PDB entry 8S9U | electron microscopy, 2.77 A resolution | chains D and G of the 7 polymer chains in the assembly

== Chain D ==
Name: Cas7-2x
Organism: Synechocystis sp. PCC 6803
Reference sequence: Q6ZED3 (Q6ZED3_SYNY3); residues 1-522 here = UniProt positions 1-522
Amino-acid sequence (522 residues; row label = number of the first residue in the row):
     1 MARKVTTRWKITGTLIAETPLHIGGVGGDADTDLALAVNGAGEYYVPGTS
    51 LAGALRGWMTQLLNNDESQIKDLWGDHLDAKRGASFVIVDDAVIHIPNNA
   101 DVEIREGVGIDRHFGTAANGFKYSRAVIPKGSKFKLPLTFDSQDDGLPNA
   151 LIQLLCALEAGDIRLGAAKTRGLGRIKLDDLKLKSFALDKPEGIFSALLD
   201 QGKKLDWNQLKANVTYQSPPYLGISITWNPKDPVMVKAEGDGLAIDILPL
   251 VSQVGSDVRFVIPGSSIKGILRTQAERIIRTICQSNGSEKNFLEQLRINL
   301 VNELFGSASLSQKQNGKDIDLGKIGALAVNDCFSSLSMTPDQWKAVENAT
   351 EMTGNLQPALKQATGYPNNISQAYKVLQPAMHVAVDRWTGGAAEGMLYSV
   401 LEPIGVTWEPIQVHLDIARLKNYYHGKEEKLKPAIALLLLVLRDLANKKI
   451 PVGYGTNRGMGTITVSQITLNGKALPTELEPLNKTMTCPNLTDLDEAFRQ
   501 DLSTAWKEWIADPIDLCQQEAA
Disordered / not traced: 1, 520-522
What the authors report for this chain:
  - mutagenesis - D29A/D31A/D33A, D241A/D246A: abolished catalytic activity

== Chain G ==
Molecule: Target RNA
Sequence (60 nucleotides; numbered 1 to 60; the number before each row is that of its first residue):
     1 CAUGACGGAUCGCGGGAGUUAUUGACGACCCCGAUUGGUUCUACUACAAA
    51 CGUGAUACUA
Disordered / not traced: 1-19, 53-60

== Chain D / chain G interface ==
Contacting residue pairs (43; chain D residue first):
  Asp33(D) - G38(G)  base contact
  Leu34(D) - G38(G)  base contact
  His77(D) - A46(G)  base contact
  His77(D) - C47(G)  sugar contact
  Leu78(D) - A46(G)  sugar contact
  Leu78(D) - C47(G)  sugar contact
  Glu106(D) - G37(G)  base contact
  Ala117(D) - U36(G)  base contact
  Ala118(D) - U36(G)  hydrogen bond to the sugar
  Asn119(D) - U36(G)  sugar contact
  Gly120(D) - U36(G)  hydrogen bond to the sugar
  Gly120(D) - G37(G)  phosphate contact
  Gly120(D) - G38(G)  hydrogen bond to the sugar
  Phe121(D) - U36(G)  sugar contact
  Phe121(D) - G38(G)  base contact
  Phe121(D) - U39(G)  base contact
  Lys122(D) - U36(G)  sugar contact
  Lys122(D) - G37(G)  base contact
  Lys122(D) - G38(G)  sugar contact
  Tyr123(D) - G38(G)  base contact
  Asp241(D) - C32(G)  base contact
  Asp246(D) - C32(G)  phosphate contact
  Ile247(D) - C32(G)  base contact
  Leu293(D) - U39(G)  sugar contact
  Leu293(D) - U40(G)  sugar contact
  Ala308(D) - U40(G)  base contact
  Ser309(D) - C41(G)  sugar contact
  Leu310(D) - U40(G)  sugar contact
  Leu310(D) - C41(G)  sugar contact
  Ser311(D) - C41(G)  hydrogen bond to the phosphate
  Ser311(D) - U42(G)  hydrogen bond to the phosphate
  Ala393(D) - C30(G)  hydrogen bond to the sugar
  Glu394(D) - C30(G)  sugar contact
  Gly395(D) - C30(G)  hydrogen bond to the sugar
  Gly395(D) - C31(G)  phosphate contact
  Gly395(D) - C32(G)  hydrogen bond to the sugar
  Met396(D) - C30(G)  sugar contact
  Met396(D) - C32(G)  base contact
  Met396(D) - G33(G)  sugar contact
  Leu397(D) - C30(G)  base contact
  Leu397(D) - C31(G)  sugar contact
  Leu397(D) - C32(G)  sugar contact
  Tyr398(D) - C32(G)  base contact
Interface residues without a listed pair, chain D (30 interface residues in all): Val108, Leu243, Met381, Ala392
Interface residues without a listed pair, chain G (14 interface residues in all): C29

== Overview ==
Chain D and chain G form an interface of 30 and 14 residues respectively, with 8 hydrogen bonds. Polar
contacts include Ala118(D)-U36(G), Gly120(D)-U36(G) and Gly120(D)-G38(G). From the paper: D29A/D31A/D33A and
D241A/D246A of chain D abolish catalytic activity.
Here chain D is Cas7-2x (Synechocystis sp. PCC 6803) and chain G is Target RNA. Entry 8S9U (CRISPR-Cas type
III-D effector complex bound to a target RNA) was determined by electron microscopy (same publication as 8S9T,
8S9V and 8S9X).
